Entry 4NXA (X-ray diffraction, 1.60 A resolution); this record covers chain A.

[Chain A]
Protein: Myoglobin
Organism: Physeter catodon
UniProt: P02185 (MYG_PHYCD); residues 0-153 here correspond to UniProt positions 1-154 (UniProt number = residue number + 1)
Sequence (154 residues; row label = number of the first residue in the row; numbering starts at 0):
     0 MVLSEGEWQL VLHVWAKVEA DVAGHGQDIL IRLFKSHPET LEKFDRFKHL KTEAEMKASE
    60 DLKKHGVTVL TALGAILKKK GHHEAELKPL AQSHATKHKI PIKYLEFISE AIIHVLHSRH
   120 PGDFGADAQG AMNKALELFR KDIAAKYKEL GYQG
Unresolved in the structure: 0
UniProt features mapped onto this chain:
  - binding site (nitrite): H64
  - binding site (O2): H64
  - binding site (heme b): H93
  - modified residue: S3 (Phosphoserine), T67 (Phosphothreonine)
Metal / ion sites: Zn2+ site 1: H36, E38; Zn2+ site 2: E59, K62; heme Fe near H93 (its only coordinating residue here)
Residues lining bound ligands:
  - heme (HEM): L32, T39, K42, F43, R45, H64, T67, V68, A71, L72, L89, S92, H93, H97, I99, Y103, L104, I107, I111, F138
  - xenon (XE), molecule 1: W7, I75, L76, H82, A134, L137, F138
  - xenon (XE), molecule 2: W14, V17, H24, I28, L69, I111, L115
  - xenon (XE), molecule 3: G25, I28, L29, G65, V68, L69
  - xenon (XE), molecule 4: L89, H93, L104, F138, I142
  - xenon (XE), molecule 5: L104, S108, L135, F138, R139

[In short]
Ligands of chain A: heme and 5 copies of xenon. H36 and E38 form the Zn2+ site 1. The Zn2+ site 2 is built by
E59 and K62. Curated annotation (UniProt) lists nitrite-binding residue H64, O2-binding residue H64 and heme
b-binding residue H93.
Chain A is Myoglobin (Physeter catodon); the structure, SPERM WHALE MYOGLOBIN UNDER XENON PRESSURE 30 Bar, was
determined by X-ray diffraction, deposited together with 4NWE, 4NWH, 4NXC, 4O4T and 4O4Z.
